PDB entry 8B1T | electron microscopy, 3.40 A resolution | chains C and A of the 5 polymer chains in the assembly

[Chain C]
Protein: RecBCD enzyme subunit RecC
From: Escherichia coli
Notes: EC 3.1.11.5
UniProtKB: P07648 (RECC_ECOLI); residue numbers follow UniProt; this construct covers 1-1122
Chain sequence (1122 residues; row label = number of the first residue in the row):
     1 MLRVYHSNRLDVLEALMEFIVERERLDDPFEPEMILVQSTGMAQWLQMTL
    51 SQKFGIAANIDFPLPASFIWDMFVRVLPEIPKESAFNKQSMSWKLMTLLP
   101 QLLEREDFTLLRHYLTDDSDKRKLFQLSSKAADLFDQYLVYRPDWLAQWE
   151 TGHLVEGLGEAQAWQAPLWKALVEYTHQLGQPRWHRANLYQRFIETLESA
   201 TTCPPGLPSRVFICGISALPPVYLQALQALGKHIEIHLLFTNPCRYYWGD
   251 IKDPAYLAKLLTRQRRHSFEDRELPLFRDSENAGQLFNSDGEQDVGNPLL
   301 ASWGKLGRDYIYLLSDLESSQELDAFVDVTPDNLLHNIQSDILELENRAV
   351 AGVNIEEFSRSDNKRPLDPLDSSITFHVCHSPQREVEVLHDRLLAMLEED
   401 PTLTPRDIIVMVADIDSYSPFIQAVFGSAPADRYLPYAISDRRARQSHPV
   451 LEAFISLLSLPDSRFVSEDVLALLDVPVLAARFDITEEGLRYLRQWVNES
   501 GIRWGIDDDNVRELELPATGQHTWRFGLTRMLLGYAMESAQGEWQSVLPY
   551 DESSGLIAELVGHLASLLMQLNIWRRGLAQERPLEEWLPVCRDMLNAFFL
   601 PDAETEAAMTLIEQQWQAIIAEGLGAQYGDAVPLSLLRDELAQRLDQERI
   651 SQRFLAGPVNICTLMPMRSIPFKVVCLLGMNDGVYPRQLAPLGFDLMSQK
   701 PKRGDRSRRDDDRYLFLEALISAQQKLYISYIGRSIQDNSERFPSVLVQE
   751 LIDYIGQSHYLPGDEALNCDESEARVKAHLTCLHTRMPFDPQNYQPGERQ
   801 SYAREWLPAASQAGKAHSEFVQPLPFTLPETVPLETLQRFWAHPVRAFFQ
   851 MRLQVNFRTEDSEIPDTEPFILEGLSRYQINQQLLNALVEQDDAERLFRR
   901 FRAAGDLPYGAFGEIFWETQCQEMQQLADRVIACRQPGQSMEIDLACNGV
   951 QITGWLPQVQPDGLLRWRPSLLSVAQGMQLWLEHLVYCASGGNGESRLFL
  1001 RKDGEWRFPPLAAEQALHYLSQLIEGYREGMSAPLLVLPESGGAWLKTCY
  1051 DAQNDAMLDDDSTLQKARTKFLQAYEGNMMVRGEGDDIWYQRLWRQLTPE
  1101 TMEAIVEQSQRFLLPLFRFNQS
Disordered / not traced: 253-293, 1122
UniProt features mapped onto this chain:
  - natural variant: Q647 to L655 (sequence variant, change not given here; In recC-1004)
  - mutagenesis: Q38 (Q38A: Acts at variant Chi sequences), L64 (L64A: Does not act at Chi), W70 (W70A: Does not act at Chi), D133 (D133A: Does not act at Chi), L134 (L134A: Acts at variant Chi sequences), D136 (D136A: Does not act at Chi), Q137 (Q137A: Acts at variant Chi sequences), R142 (R142A: Acts at variant Chi sequences), R186 (R186A/C/H: Does not act at Chi), D705 (D705A/H: Acts at variant Chi sequences)
What the authors report for this chain:
  - conformationally variable residues (helix shift): K252 to D294

[Chain A]
Protein: Anti-RecBCD protein 2
From: Salmonella phage P22
UniProtKB: P11191 (ABC2_BPP22); residue numbers follow UniProt; this construct covers 1-97
Chain sequence (97 residues; numbered 1 to 97; the number before each row is that of its first residue):
     1 MPAPLYGADDPRRCSGNSVSEVLDKFRKNYDLIMSLPQETKEEKEFRHCI
    51 WLAEKEERERIYQTAIRPFRKATYTKFIEIDPRLRDYRSRYAGISNN
Disordered / not traced: 1-5, 53-97
Differences from the reference sequence: conflict A92 (Gly in P11191), G93 (Ala in P11191)
What the authors report for this chain:
  - mutagenesis - P68A: abolished binding to host PpiB protein

[Interface between chain C and chain A]
Contacting residue pairs (46; chain C residue first):
  M1(C) - Q38(A)
  R3(C) - M34(A)  hydrogen bond (side chain-backbone)
  V12(C) - V22(A)  hydrophobic
  A15(C) - L23(A)  hydrophobic
  L16(C) - F26(A)  hydrophobic
  F19(C) - F26(A)  hydrophobic
  F19(C) - R27(A)
  F19(C) - Y30(A)  hydrophobic
  I20(C) - Y30(A)  hydrophobic
  R23(C) - Y30(A)
  E24(C) - Y30(A)  hydrogen bond
  E24(C) - M34(A)
  Y246(C) - W51(A)
  Y246(C) - L52(A)  hydrophobic
  Y247(C) - L52(A)
  K252(C) - E45(A)
  D316(C) - K41(A)  salt bridge
  L317(C) - K44(A)
  S319(C) - Q38(A)
  S320(C) - E39(A)
  S320(C) - K44(A)  hydrogen bond
  Q321(C) - I33(A)
  Q321(C) - L36(A)
  Q321(C) - P37(A)
  Q321(C) - Q38(A)
  E322(C) - R12(A)
  E322(C) - R13(A)
  E322(C) - E39(A)
  E322(C) - K44(A)  salt bridge
  E322(C) - R47(A)  salt bridge
  E322(C) - H48(A)  salt bridge
  L323(C) - R12(A)
  D324(C) - R13(A)  salt bridge
  D324(C) - C14(A)  hydrogen bond (backbone-backbone)
  D324(C) - S15(A)
  D324(C) - R47(A)  salt bridge
  D324(C) - W51(A)
  A325(C) - C14(A)  hydrophobic
  A325(C) - V22(A)  hydrophobic
  F326(C) - S15(A)
  F326(C) - G16(A)  hydrogen bond (backbone-backbone)
  F326(C) - V22(A)
  V327(C) - G16(A)
  V327(C) - V22(A)  hydrophobic
  D328(C) - G16(A)  hydrogen bond (backbone-backbone)
  D328(C) - N17(A)
Other interface residues (no listed pair), chain C (29 interface residues in all): R245, I251, L314, S315, E318
Other interface residues (no listed pair), chain A (26 interface residues in all): S18, V19

[Summary]
29 residues of chain C and 26 residues of chain A are in contact, with 6 hydrogen bonds and 6 salt bridges.
Polar pairs include D316(C)-K41(A), E322(C)-K44(A) and E322(C)-R47(A). UniProt lists 10 mutagenesis sites on
chain C. The paper reports that P68A of chain A abolishes binding to host PpiB protein; conformational
variability at K252(C).
Chain C is RecBCD enzyme subunit RecC (Escherichia coli) and chain A is Anti-RecBCD protein 2 (Salmonella
phage P22); the structure, RecBCD-DNA in complex with the phage protein Abc2, was determined by electron
microscopy, deposited together with 8B1R and 8B1U.
